8QW7 - chains C and B of the 4 polymer chains in the assembly; structure by X-ray diffraction, 2.36 A resolution.

== Chain C ==
Protein: Elongin-C
From: Homo sapiens
Notes: engineered mutation(s): delta 1-16
UniProt: Q15369 (ELOC_HUMAN); residues 17-112 here = UniProt positions 17-112
Sequence (97 residues; each row starts with the number of its first residue):
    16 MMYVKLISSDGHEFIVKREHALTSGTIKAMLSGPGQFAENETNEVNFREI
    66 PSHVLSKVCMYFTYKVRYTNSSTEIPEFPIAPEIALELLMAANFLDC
Disordered / not traced: 16, 47-57
Differences from the reference sequence: initiating methionine (16)

== Chain B ==
Protein: von Hippel-Lindau disease tumor suppressor
From: Homo sapiens
Notes: engineered mutation(s): Delta 1-53
UniProt: P40337 (VHL_HUMAN); numbering as in UniProt (aligned over 54-213)
Sequence (162 residues; numbered 52 to 213; the number before each row is that of its first residue):
    52 GSMEAGRPRPVLRSVNSREPSQVIFCNRSPRVVLPVWLNFDGEPQPYPTL
   102 PPGTGRRIHSYRGHLWLFRDAGTHDGLLVNQTELFVPSLNVDGQPIFANI
   152 TLPVYTLKERCLQVVRSLVKPENYRRLDIVRSLYEDLEDHPNVQKDLERL
   202 TQERIAHQRMGD
Disordered / not traced: 52-59, 208-213
Differences from the reference sequence: expression tag (52-53)
Ligand contacts: X53 ((2S,4R)-1-[(2R)-2-[3-[4-[(3S)-4-[4-[5-[(4S)-2-azanyl-3-cyano-4-methyl-6,7-dihydro-5H-1-benzothiophen-4-yl]-1,2,4-oxadiazol-3-yl]pyrimidin-2-yl]-3-methyl-1,4-diazepan-1-yl]butoxy]-1,2-oxazol-5-yl]-3-methyl-butanoyl]-N-[[4-(4-methyl-1,3-thiazol-5-yl)phenyl]methyl]-4-oxidanyl-pyrrolidine-2-carboxamide): Asn67, Arg69, Pro86, Trp88, Phe91, Tyr98, Pro99, Leu101, Arg107, Ile109, His110, Ser111, Tyr112, His115, Trp117
Swiss-Prot annotation at these positions:
  - region: Thr157 to Val166 (Interaction with Elongin BC complex)
What the authors report for this chain:
  - binding site for X53: Tyr112

== How chain C and chain B interact ==
Contacting residue pairs - 38 pairs, chain C then chain B:
  Tyr76(C) with Tyr156(B), hydrogen bond (side chain-backbone); Thr157(B); Leu158(B), hydrogen bond (side chain-backbone)
  Lys80(C) with Thr157(B)
  Thr84(C) with Val155(B)
  Ser86(C) with Gln132(B), hydrogen bond (backbone-side chain)
  Ser87(C) with Gln132(B)
  Thr88(C) with Gln132(B)
  Glu89(C) with Arg79(B), salt bridge
  Ile90(C) with Leu153(B)
  Glu92(C) with Pro81(B); Arg82(B), salt bridge; Leu153(B); Arg161(B), salt bridge
  Phe93(C) with Leu158(B), hydrophobic; Arg161(B), hydrogen bond (backbone-side chain)
  Ile95(C) with Arg161(B); Cys162(B), hydrophobic; Val165(B), hydrophobic
  Pro97(C) with Leu169(B), hydrophobic
  Ala100(C) with Val166(B), hydrophobic
  Leu101(C) with Val166(B), hydrophobic; Leu178(B), hydrophobic; Ile180(B), hydrophobic
  Leu103(C) with Leu158(B), hydrophobic; Cys162(B), hydrophobic
  Leu104(C) with Cys162(B); Leu163(B), hydrophobic; Leu184(B), hydrophobic
  Met105(C) with Val181(B); Leu184(B), hydrophobic
  Ala107(C) with Lys159(B)
  Asn108(C) with Lys159(B); Val181(B); Leu184(B)
  Cys112(C) with Thr157(B); Leu158(B), hydrogen bond (backbone-backbone); Lys159(B), hydrogen bond (backbone-backbone)
Other interface residues (no listed pair), chain C (23 interface residues in all): Val73, Tyr79, Pro91
Other interface residues (no listed pair), chain B (24 interface residues in all): Thr152, Asp179, Ser183, Leu188

== Summary ==
23 residues of chain C and 24 residues of chain B are in contact; the contacts include 6 hydrogen bonds and 3
salt bridges. Polar contacts include Glu89(C)-Arg79(B), Glu92(C)-Arg82(B) and Glu92(C)-Arg161(B). Ligands of
chain B: compound X53. The paper reports a binding site for X53 at Tyr112(B).
Here chain C is Elongin-C and chain B is von Hippel-Lindau disease tumor suppressor, both from Homo sapiens.
Entry 8QW7 (Crystal Structure of compound 4 in complex with KRAS G12V C118S GDP and pVHL:ElonginC:ElonginB)
was determined by X-ray diffraction together with 8QUG, 8QVU and 8QW6 from the same study.
